6JT5 - chain A; structure by X-ray diffraction, 1.50 A resolution.

== Chain A ==
Protein: Extracellular PQQ-dependent sugar dehydrogenase
Source organism: Coprinopsis cinerea
UniProt: A0A0A8IDB7 (A0A0A8IDB7_COPCI); residue numbers follow UniProt; this construct covers 240-649
Sequence (410 residues; each row starts with the number of its first residue):
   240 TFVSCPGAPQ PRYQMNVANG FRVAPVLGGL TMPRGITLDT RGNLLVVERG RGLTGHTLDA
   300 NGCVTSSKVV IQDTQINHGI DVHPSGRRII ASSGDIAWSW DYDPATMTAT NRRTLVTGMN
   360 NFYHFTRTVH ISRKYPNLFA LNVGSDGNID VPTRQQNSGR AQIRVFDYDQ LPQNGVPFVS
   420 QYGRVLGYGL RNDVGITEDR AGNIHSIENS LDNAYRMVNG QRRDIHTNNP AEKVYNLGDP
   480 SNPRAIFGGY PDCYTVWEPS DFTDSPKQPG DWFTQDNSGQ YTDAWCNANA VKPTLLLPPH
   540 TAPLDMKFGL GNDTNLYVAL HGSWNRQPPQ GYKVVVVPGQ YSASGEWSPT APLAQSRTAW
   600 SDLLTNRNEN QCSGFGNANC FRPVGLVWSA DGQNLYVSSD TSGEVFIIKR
Disordered / not traced: 240
Swiss-Prot annotation at these positions:
  - binding site (pyrroloquinoline quinone): R273, H363, R430, N431, H539, H560, W563, N564, R621
  - binding site (Ca(2+)): S449, D451
  - glycosylation: N551 (N-linked (GlcNAc...) asparagine)
Disulfide bonds: C244-C302, C492-C525, C611-C619
Covalently attached groups: N-acetylglucosamine (NAG) linked to N551
Bound ions: Ca2+: S449, D451 (together with formate, sulfate ion)
Reported in the primary citation:
  - post-translational modification sites: N551
  - binding site for triethylene glycol: D601
  - binding site for sulfate ion: R606
  - catalytic residues: H363 (by similarity / conservation)

== In short ==
N-acetylglucosamine is covalently linked to N551. S449 and D451 coordinate Ca2+. UniProt lists 9
pyrroloquinoline quinone-binding residues and Ca2+-binding residues S449 and D451. From the paper: the
catalytic residue H363; a binding site for triethylene glycol at D601.
Chain A is Extracellular PQQ-dependent sugar dehydrogenase (Coprinopsis cinerea); the structure, Crystal
structure of PQQ doamin of Pyranose Dehydrogenase from Coprinopsis cinerea: apo-from, was determined by X-ray
diffraction, deposited together with 6JT6 and 6JWF.
